Entry 2VMK (X-ray diffraction, 3.30 A resolution); this record covers chains B and C of the 4 polymer chains in the assembly.

[Chain B (and C)]
Protein: Ribonuclease E
Source organism: Escherichia coli
Notes: EC 3.1.4.-; fragment: catalytic domain, residues 1-515; chain C of this document is another copy of the same molecule, construct and numbering; everything in this record applies to it too
UniProt: P21513 (RNE_ECOLI); numbering as in UniProt (aligned over 1-515)
Sequence (515 residues; row label = number of the first residue in the row):
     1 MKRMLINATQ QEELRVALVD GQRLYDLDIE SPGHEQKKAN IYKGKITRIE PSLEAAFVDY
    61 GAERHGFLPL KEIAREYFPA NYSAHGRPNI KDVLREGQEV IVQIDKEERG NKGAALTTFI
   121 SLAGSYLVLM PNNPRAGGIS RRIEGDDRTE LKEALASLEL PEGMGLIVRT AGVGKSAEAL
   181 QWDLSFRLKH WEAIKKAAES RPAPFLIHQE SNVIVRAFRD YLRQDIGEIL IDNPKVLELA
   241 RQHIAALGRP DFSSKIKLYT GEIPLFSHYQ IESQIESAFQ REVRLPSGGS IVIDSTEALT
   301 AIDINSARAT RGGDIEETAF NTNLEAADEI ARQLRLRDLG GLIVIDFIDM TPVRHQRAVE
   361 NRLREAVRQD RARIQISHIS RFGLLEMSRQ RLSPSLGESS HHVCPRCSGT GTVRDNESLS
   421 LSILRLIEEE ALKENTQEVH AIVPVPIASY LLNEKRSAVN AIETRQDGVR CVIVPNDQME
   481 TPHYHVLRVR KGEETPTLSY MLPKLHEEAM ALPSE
Not modelled in the structure: 10-13, 30-33, 81-86, 309-312, 514-515 (chain C: 12-13, 34-36, 79-86, 141-147, 308-312, 394-400, 507-515)
Swiss-Prot annotation at these positions:
  - region: R169, T170 (Interaction with RNA 5'-terminal monophosphate), C404 to C407 (Required for zinc-mediated homotetramerization and catalytic activity)
  - binding site (Mg(2+)): D303, D346
  - binding site (Zn(2+)): C404, C407
  - mutagenesis: F57 (F57A: Reduces RNA cleavage by over 98%), G66 (G66S: Disrupts folding of the S1 motif), F67 (F67A: Reduces RNA cleavage by over 98%), K112 (K112A: Reduces RNA cleavage by 98%), T170 (T170V: Abolishes enzyme activity toward RNA substrates with a 5' monophosphate. Strongly reduces enzyme activity toward cspA mRNA), D303 (D303N: Reduces RNA cleavage by over 96%), N305 (N305D/L: Reduces RNA cleavage by over 96%), D346 (D346N: Reduces RNA cleavage by over 96%), R373 (R373A/D: Reduces RNA cleavage by 89%), C404 (C404A: Reduces zinc-binding. Abolishes homotetramerization and enzyme activity), C407 (C407A: Reduces zinc-binding. Abolishes homotetramerization and enzyme activity)
Ion coordination: Zn2+: C404, C407 (shared with 1 residue of chain A)
What the authors report for this chain:
  - binding site for sulfate ion: R169, T170
  - catalytic residues: D303, N305, D346 (citing earlier work)

[How chain B and chain C interact]
Contacting residue pairs (41):
  N416(B) with Y500(C), hydrogen bond
  V445(B) with V445(C), hydrophobic; P475(C)
  P446(B) with Y500(C)
  S449(B) with V474(C); P475(C); S499(C), hydrogen bond; Y500(C), hydrogen bond (side chain-backbone)
  Y450(B) with S499(C)
  L452(B) with L452(C); R456(C)
  N453(B) with V472(C); I473(C), hydrogen bond (side chain-backbone); S499(C)
  E454(B) with L498(C); S499(C), hydrogen bond
  R456(B) with L452(C); V459(C); N460(C); E463(C), salt bridge; C471(C), hydrogen bond (side chain-backbone)
  V459(B) with R456(C)
  N460(B) with R456(C); N460(C), hydrogen bond
  E463(B) with R456(C), salt bridge
  C471(B) with R456(C), hydrogen bond (backbone-side chain)
  V472(B) with N453(C)
  I473(B) with N453(C), hydrogen bond (backbone-side chain)
  V474(B) with S449(C)
  P475(B) with V445(C); S449(C)
  D477(B) with D477(C)
  L498(B) with Y450(C), hydrophobic; E454(C)
  S499(B) with S449(C), hydrogen bond; Y450(C); N453(C); E454(C), hydrogen bond
  Y500(B) with N416(C), hydrogen bond; P446(C); S449(C), hydrogen bond (backbone-side chain)
Other interface residues (no listed pair), chain B (23 interface residues in all): E417, T497

[In short]
23 residues of chain B and 21 residues of chain C are in contact; the contacts include 13 hydrogen bonds and 2
salt bridges. Among the polar pairs are R456(B)-E463(C), N416(B)-Y500(C) and S449(B)-S499(C). The paper
reports catalytic residues D303(B), N305(B) and D346(B); a binding site for sulfate ion at R169(B) and
T170(B).
Chain B and chain C are both Ribonuclease E (Escherichia coli); the structure, Crystal Structure of E. coli
RNase E Apoprotein - Catalytic Domain, was determined by X-ray diffraction, deposited together with 2VRT.
